Entry 8H9E (electron microscopy, 2.53 A resolution); this record covers chains D and G of the 9 polymer chains in the assembly.

== Chain D ==
Name: ATP synthase subunit beta, mitochondrial
Source organism: Homo sapiens
Notes: EC 7.1.2.2
UniProt: P06576 (ATPB_HUMAN); residues 1-482 here correspond to UniProt positions 48-529 (UniProt number = residue number + 47)
Chain sequence (482 residues; numbered 1 to 482; the number before each row is that of its first residue):
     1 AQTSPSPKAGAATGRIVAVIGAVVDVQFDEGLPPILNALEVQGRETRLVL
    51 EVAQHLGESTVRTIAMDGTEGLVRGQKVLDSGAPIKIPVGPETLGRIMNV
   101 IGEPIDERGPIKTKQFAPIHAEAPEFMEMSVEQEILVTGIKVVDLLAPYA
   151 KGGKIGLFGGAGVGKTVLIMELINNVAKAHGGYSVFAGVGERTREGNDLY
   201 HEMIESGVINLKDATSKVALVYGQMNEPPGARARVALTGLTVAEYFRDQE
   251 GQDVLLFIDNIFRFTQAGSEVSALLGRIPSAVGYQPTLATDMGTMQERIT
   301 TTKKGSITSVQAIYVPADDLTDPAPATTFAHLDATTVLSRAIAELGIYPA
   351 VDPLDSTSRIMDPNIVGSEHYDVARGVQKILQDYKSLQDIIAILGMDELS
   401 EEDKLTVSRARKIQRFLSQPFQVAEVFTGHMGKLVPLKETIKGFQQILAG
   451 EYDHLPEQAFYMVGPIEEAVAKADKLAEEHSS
Not modelled in the structure: 1-10, 481-482
Swiss-Prot annotation at these positions:
  - binding site (ADP): G162, V163, G164, K165, T166, V167
  - binding site (ATP): G162, G164, K165, T166, V167, R192
  - binding site (phosphate): G162, V163, G164, K165, T166
  - binding site (Mg(2+)): T166, E191
  - modified residue: K77 (N6-acetyllysine), K86 (N6-acetyllysine), K114 (N6-acetyllysine), K151 (N6-acetyllysine), K212 (N6-acetyllysine), K217 (N6-acetyllysine), T265 (Phosphothreonine), S368 (Phosphoserine), K379 (N6-acetyllysine), S386 (Phosphoserine), K433 (N6-acetyllysine), K438 (N6-acetyllysine), K475 (N6-acetyllysine), S482 (Phosphoserine)
  - glycosylation: S59 (O-linked (GlcNAc) serine)
Ion coordination: Mg2+: T166 (together with ADP)
Residues lining bound ligands: ADP (adenosine-5'-diphosphate): G160, A161, G162, V163, G164, K165, T166, V167, E195, Y348, P349, F421, A424, F427, T428

== Chain G ==
Name: ATP synthase subunit gamma, mitochondrial
Source organism: Homo sapiens
UniProt: P36542 (ATPG_HUMAN); residues 1-273 here correspond to UniProt positions 26-298 (UniProt number = residue number + 25)
Chain sequence (273 residues; row label = number of the first residue in the row):
     1 ATLKDITRRLKSIKNIQKITKSMKMVAAAKYARAERELKPARIYGLGSLA
    51 LYEKADIKGPEDKKKHLLIGVSSDRGLCGAIHSSIAKQMKSEVATLTAAG
   101 KEVMLVGIGDKIRGILYRTHSDQFLVAFKEVGRKPPTFGDASVIALELLN
   151 SGYEFDEGSIIFNKFRSVISYKTEEKPIFSLNTVASADSMSIYDDIDADV
   201 LQNYQEYNLANIIYYSLKESTTSEQSARMTAMDNASKNASEMIDKLTLTF
   251 NRTRQAVITKELIEIISGAAALD
Not modelled in the structure: 1, 33-222, 273

== Interface between chain D and chain G ==
Contacting residue pairs - 16 pairs, chain D then chain G:
  R277(D) - L272(G)
  I278(D) - A269(G)  hydrophobic
  I278(D) - L272(G)  hydrophobic
  P279(D) - I265(G)
  P279(D) - G268(G)
  P279(D) - A269(G)
  S280(D) - I265(G)
  A281(D) - E261(G)
  D318(D) - K4(G)  hydrogen bond (backbone-side chain)
  D319(D) - K4(G)  salt bridge
  D389(D) - N15(G)  hydrogen bond
  D389(D) - I19(G)
  I390(D) - I19(G)
  I393(D) - I16(G)  hydrophobic
  I393(D) - I19(G)  hydrophobic
  L394(D) - M23(G)  hydrophobic
Interface residues without a listed pair, chain D (15 interface residues in all): A273, G276, V282, A317
Interface residues without a listed pair, chain G (11 interface residues in all): E264

== In short ==
15 residues of chain D face 11 of chain G across their interface, with 2 hydrogen bonds and 1 salt bridge.
Polar pairs include D319(D)-K4(G), D318(D)-K4(G) and D389(D)-N15(G). Bound to chain D: ADP.
Here chain D is ATP synthase subunit beta, mitochondrial and chain G is ATP synthase subunit gamma,
mitochondrial, both from Homo sapiens. Entry 8H9E (Human ATP synthase F1 domain, state 1) was determined by
electron microscopy (same publication as 8H9I, 8H9L and 8H9P).
